PDB entry 7T11 | electron microscopy, 2.70 A resolution | chains P and R of the 6 polymer chains in the assembly

== Chain P ==
Name: Octreotide
Amino-acid sequence (8 residues; row label = number of the first residue in the row):
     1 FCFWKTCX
Disulfides: Cys2-Cys7
Modified positions: Phe1 (D-phenylalanine; DPN); Trp4 (D-tryptophan; DTR); THO (reduced threonine) at position 8

== Chain R ==
Name: Somatostatin receptor type 2, Kappa-type opioid receptor
From: Homo sapiens
UniProt: chimeric construct of P30874, P41145: residues 1-235 from P30874 (SSR2_HUMAN) positions 1-235 (same numbers); residues 236-252 from P41145 positions 254-270 (UniProt number = residue number + 18); residues 253-369 from P30874 (SSR2_HUMAN) positions 253-369 (same numbers)
Amino-acid sequence (408 residues; each row starts with the number of its first residue; numbers below 1 keep their minus sign (Asp-38 is residue -38)):
   -38 DYKDDDDAMGQPGNGSAFLLAPNRSHAPDHDVENLYFQGMDMADEPLNGS
    12 HTWLSIPFDLNGSVVSTNTSNQTEPYYDLTSNAVLTFIYFVVCIIGLCGN
    62 TLVIYVILRYAKMKTITNIYILNLAIADELFMLGLPFLAMQVALVHWPFG
   112 KAICRVVMTVDGINQFTSIFCLTVMSIDRYLAVVHPIKSAKWRRPRTAKM
   162 ITMAVWGVSLLVILPIMIYAGLRSNQWGRSSCTINWPGESGAWYTGFIIY
   212 TFILGFLVPLTIICLCYLFIIIKVKSVRLLSGSREKDRNLRKVTRMVSIV
   262 VAVFIFCWLPFYIFNVSSVSMAISPTPALKGMFDFVVVLTYANSCANPIL
   312 YAFLSDNFKKSFQNVLCLVKVSGTDDGERSDSKQDKSRLNETTETQRTLL
   362 NGDLQTSI
Not modelled in the structure: -38 to 42, 328-369
Disulfides: Cys115-Cys193
Construct notes: expression tag (-38 to 0)
Reported in the primary citation:
  - conformationally variable residues (loop rearrangement, order/disorder transition): Phe92, Gln126, Asn186, Trp188, Tyr273, Pro286
  - contacts within the chain: Arg184-Tyr205
  - mutagenesis - R184A, R184P, T194H, T194N: decreased signaling with Octreotide (chain P)
  - mutagenesis - N186G, Q187M: increased signaling in response to octreotide
  - mutagenesis - Q187S: unchanged signaling
  - mutagenesis - Q102S, N276Q: decreased signaling in response to octreotide
  - specificity-determining residues: Gln102, Asn276

== Chain P / chain R interface ==
Residue-residue contacts (28; chain P residue first):
  Phe1(P) - Trp188(R)
  Phe1(P) - Pro286(R)
  Cys2(P) - Ser279(R)
  Cys2(P) - Phe294(R)  hydrophobic
  Phe3(P) - Trp197(R)
  Phe3(P) - Tyr205(R)  hydrophobic
  Phe3(P) - Phe208(R)  hydrophobic
  Phe3(P) - Ile209(R)  hydrophobic
  Trp4(P) - Ile177(R)
  Trp4(P) - Ile195(R)
  Trp4(P) - Phe272(R)
  Trp4(P) - Asn276(R)  hydrogen bond (backbone-side chain)
  Trp4(P) - Phe294(R)
  Lys5(P) - Asp122(R)  salt bridge
  Lys5(P) - Gln126(R)  hydrogen bond
  Lys5(P) - Phe294(R)
  Lys5(P) - Tyr302(R)
  Thr6(P) - Gln102(R)  hydrogen bond
  Thr6(P) - Ser192(R)
  Thr6(P) - Cys193(R)
  Thr6(P) - Phe294(R)
  Cys7(P) - Trp188(R)
  Cys7(P) - Phe294(R)  hydrophobic
  THO_8(P) - Ser185(R)
  THO_8(P) - Asn186(R)
  THO_8(P) - Trp188(R)
  THO_8(P) - Ser192(R)
  THO_8(P) - Thr194(R)
Interface residues without a listed pair, chain R (29 interface residues in all): Arg184, Gln187, Thr212, Phe275, Ile284, Thr287, Leu290, Lys291
From the paper, about this interface:
  - residue pairs: Gln102(R)-Thr6(P), Asp122(R)-Lys5(P) (salt bridge), Tyr205(R)-Phe3(P) (pi stacking)
  - interface residues, chain R: Asn186(R), Trp188(R), Asn276(R), Pro286(R), Phe294(R)
  - hot spots on chain R (mutagenesis) - W188G: decreased signaling in response to octreotide

== Overview ==
8 residues of chain P face 29 of chain R across their interface; the contacts include 3 hydrogen bonds and 1
salt bridge. Polar contacts include Lys5(P)-Asp122(R), Trp4(P)-Asn276(R) and Lys5(P)-Gln126(R). The authors
report a contact between Gln102(R) and Thr6(P); a salt bridge between Asp122(R) and Lys5(P); pi stacking
between Tyr205(R) and Phe3(P). The paper reports that R184A, R184P and T194H of chain R, among others, reduce
signaling with Octreotide (chain P); interface residues Asn186(R), Trp188(R) and Asn276(R) among others; 10
substitutions were tested in all.
Chain P is Octreotide and chain R is Somatostatin receptor type 2, Kappa-type opioid receptor (Homo sapiens);
the structure, CryoEM structure of somatostatin receptor 2 in complex with Octreotide and Gi3, was determined
by electron microscopy (same publication as 7T10).
